PDB entry 9CRU | electron microscopy, 3.89 A resolution | chains D and E of the 11 polymer chains in the assembly

Chain D (and E):
Molecule: Vesicular-fusion protein SEC18
Organism: Saccharomyces cerevisiae
Notes: chain E of this document is another copy of the same molecule, construct and numbering; everything in this record applies to it too
UniProt: P18759 (SEC18_YEAST); residues 1-758 here = UniProt positions 1-758
Amino-acid sequence (761 residues; each row starts with the number of its first residue; numbers below 1 keep their minus sign (Gly-2 is residue -2)):
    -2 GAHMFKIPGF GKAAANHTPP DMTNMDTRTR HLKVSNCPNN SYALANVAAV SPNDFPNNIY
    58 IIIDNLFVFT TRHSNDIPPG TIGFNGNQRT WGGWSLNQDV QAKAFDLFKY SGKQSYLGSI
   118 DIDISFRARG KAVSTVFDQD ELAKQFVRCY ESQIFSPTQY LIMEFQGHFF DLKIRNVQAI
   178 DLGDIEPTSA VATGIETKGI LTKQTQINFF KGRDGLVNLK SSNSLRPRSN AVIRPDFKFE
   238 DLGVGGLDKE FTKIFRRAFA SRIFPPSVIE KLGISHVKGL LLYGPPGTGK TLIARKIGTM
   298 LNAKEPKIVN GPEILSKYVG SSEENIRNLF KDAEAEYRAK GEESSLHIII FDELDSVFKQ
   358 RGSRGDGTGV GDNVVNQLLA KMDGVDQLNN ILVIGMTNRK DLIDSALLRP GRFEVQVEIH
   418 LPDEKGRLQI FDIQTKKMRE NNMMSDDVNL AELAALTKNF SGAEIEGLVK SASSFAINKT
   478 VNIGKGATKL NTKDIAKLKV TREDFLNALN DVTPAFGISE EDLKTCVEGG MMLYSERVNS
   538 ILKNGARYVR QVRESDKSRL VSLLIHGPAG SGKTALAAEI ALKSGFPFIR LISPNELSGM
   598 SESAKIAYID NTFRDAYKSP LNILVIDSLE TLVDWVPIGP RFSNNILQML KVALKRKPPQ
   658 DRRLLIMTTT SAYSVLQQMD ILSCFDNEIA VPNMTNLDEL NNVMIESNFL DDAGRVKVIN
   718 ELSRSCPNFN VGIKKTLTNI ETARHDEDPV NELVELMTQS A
Not modelled in the structure: -2 to 17 (chain E: -2 to 231)
Construct notes: expression tag (-2 to 0)
Residues lining bound ligands:
  - ADP (adenosine-5'-diphosphate): Asp380, Arg406, Arg409
  - ATP (adenosine-5'-triphosphate), molecule 1: Val241, Gly242, Pro283, Gly284, Thr285, Gly286, Lys287, Thr288, Leu289, Asn395, Ile427, Gln431, Gly459, Ala460, Glu463
  - ATP, molecule 2: Cys523, Gly526, Gly527, Met528, Met529, Tyr531, Val535, Ala566, Gly567, Ser568, Gly569, Lys570, Thr571, Ala572, Leu573, Ile730, Lys731
UniProt features mapped onto this chain:
  - binding site (ATP): Gly281 to Thr288, Gly564 to Thr571
  - modified residue: Ser226 (Phosphoserine)
What the authors report for this chain:
  - binding site for ATP: Arg406, Arg409

Chain D / chain E interface:
Pairs across the interface (59):
  Leu222(D) with Leu487(E); Ile492(E), hydrophobic
  Pro232(D) with Ala484(E); Thr485(E), hydrogen bond (backbone-backbone)
  Asp233(D) with Ala484(E)
  Phe234(D) with Gly481(E); Gly483(E)
  Lys235(D) with Gly481(E); Gly483(E), hydrogen bond (side chain-backbone); Ala484(E)
  Phe236(D) with Gly481(E)
  Phe252(D) with Ile480(E), hydrophobic
  Arg253(D) with Phe472(E); Asn475(E); Asp508(E), salt bridge
  Phe261(D) with Ile474(E), hydrophobic; Val478(E), hydrophobic; Ile492(E), hydrophobic
  Val265(D) with Leu495(E), hydrophobic
  Glu267(D) with Lys434(E), salt bridge
  Lys268(D) with Asn438(E); Met440(E)
  Leu269(D) with Met435(E); Met440(E), hydrophobic
  Ile271(D) with Lys467(E); Ser470(E)
  Val316(D) with Ser313(E); Lys314(E)
  Gly317(D) with Leu312(E)
  Glu320(D) with Leu312(E)
  Arg324(D) with Glu310(E), salt bridge
  Gln357(D) with Arg396(E), hydrogen bond
  Arg358(D) with Asn395(E); Arg396(E), hydrogen bond (backbone-side chain)
  Gly359(D) with Arg396(E)
  Asn370(D) with Ser353(E)
  Asn373(D) with Glu350(E); Asp352(E); Ser353(E)
  Gln374(D) with Pro309(E); Glu310(E); Glu350(E)
  Leu376(D) with Glu350(E)
  Ala377(D) with Glu350(E)
  Val382(D) with Arg292(E)
  Arg406(D) with Gly284(E)
  Arg547(D) with His742(E), hydrogen bond
  Gln548(D) with Thr739(E)
  Glu551(D) with His742(E), salt bridge
  Lys554(D) with Glu738(E), salt bridge
  Arg556(D) with Glu525(E), salt bridge
  Phe639(D) with Ile635(E), hydrophobic; Arg638(E), hydrogen bond (backbone-side chain)
  Asn641(D) with Asp631(E); Val633(E)
  Gln645(D) with Thr628(E); Asp631(E), hydrogen bond
  Gln675(D) with Ile635(E)
  Met676(D) with Pro634(E)
Also at the interface, not in a pair above, chain D (57 interface residues in all): Arg254, Ala257, Gly270, Ser272, Tyr315, Gly364, Gly381, Gln384, Asp401, Pro407, Glu411, Arg544, Ser555, Ile603, Met646, Lys648, Val649, Arg653, Asp683
Also at the interface, not in a pair above, chain E (57 interface residues in all): Pro283, Thr288, Ile305, Asn307, Asp349, Gly362, Ala460, Glu461, Thr489, Asn592, Ser595, Gly596, Trp632, Thr735, Arg741, Asp743

Summary:
The chain D/chain E interface involves 57 residues from each chain, with 7 hydrogen bonds and 6 salt bridges.
Polar pairs include Arg253(D)-Asp508(E), Glu267(D)-Lys434(E) and Arg324(D)-Glu310(E). Ligands of chain D: ATP
and ADP. UniProt lists 16 ATP-binding residues on chain D. From the paper: a binding site for ATP at Arg406(D)
and Arg409(D).
Chain D and chain E are both Vesicular-fusion protein SEC18 (Saccharomyces cerevisiae); the structure, Y20S
(Sec18-Sec17-Sec9-Sso1-Snc1) EDTA - Class 1, was determined by electron microscopy, deposited together with
9CRX, 9N22, 9NG2, 9NLU, 9NLW, 9NLY, 9NLZ and 9NM1.
